PDB entry 7K7R | X-ray diffraction, 2.50 A resolution | chains A and C of the 3 polymer chains in the assembly

[Chain A]
Name: Fab LC MS39p2w174
Source organism: Homo sapiens
Notes: antibody fragment or engineered binder
Amino-acid sequence (219 residues; numbered 1 to 219; the number before each row is that of its first residue):
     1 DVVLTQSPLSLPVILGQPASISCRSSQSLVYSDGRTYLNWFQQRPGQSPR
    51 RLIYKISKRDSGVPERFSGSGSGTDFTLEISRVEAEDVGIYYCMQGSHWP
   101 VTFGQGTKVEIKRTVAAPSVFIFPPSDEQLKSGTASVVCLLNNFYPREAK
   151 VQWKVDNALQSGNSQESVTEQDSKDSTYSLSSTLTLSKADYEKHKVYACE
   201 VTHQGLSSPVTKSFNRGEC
Not modelled in the structure: 218-219
Disulfide bonds: Cys23-Cys93, Cys139-Cys199

[Chain C]
Name: EBNA1 peptide AA386-405
Amino-acid sequence (20 residues; each row starts with the number of its first residue):
   386 SQSSSSGSPPRRPPPGRRPF
Not modelled in the structure: 386-388, 403-405

[Interface between chain A and chain C]
Contacting residue pairs (17):
  Tyr31(A) - Ser393(C)
  Tyr31(A) - Pro395(C)
  Asp33(A) - Ser390(C)
  Asp33(A) - Ser391(C)
  Asp33(A) - Gly392(C)
  Asp33(A) - Ser393(C)  hydrogen bond (side chain-backbone)
  Arg35(A) - Ser390(C)  hydrogen bond (side chain-backbone)
  Arg35(A) - Ser391(C)  hydrogen bond (side chain-backbone)
  Arg35(A) - Gly392(C)
  Tyr37(A) - Ser393(C)
  Tyr37(A) - Pro394(C)
  Tyr37(A) - Pro395(C)
  Gly96(A) - Pro395(C)
  Trp99(A) - Arg396(C)
  Trp99(A) - Arg397(C)
  Trp99(A) - Pro398(C)
  Trp99(A) - Pro399(C)
Interface residues without a listed pair, chain A (8 interface residues in all): Ser32, Ser97
The authors on this interface:
  - epitope / paratope residues, chain A: Tyr31(A)
  - epitope / paratope residues, chain C: Pro394(C)

[Summary]
The interface between chain A and chain C involves 8 residues on one side and 10 on the other; the contacts
include 3 hydrogen bonds. Polar pairs include Asp33(A)-Ser393(C), Arg35(A)-Ser390(C) and Arg35(A)-Ser391(C).
The paper reports epitope/paratope residues Tyr31(A) and Pro394(C).
Here chain A is Fab LC MS39p2w174 (Homo sapiens) and chain C is EBNA1 peptide AA386-405. Entry 7K7R (EBNA1
peptide AA386-405 with Fab MS39p2w174) was determined by X-ray diffraction.
